Entry 1A3X (X-ray diffraction, 3.00 A resolution); this record covers chain A.

== Chain A ==
Protein: Pyruvate kinase
From: Saccharomyces cerevisiae
Notes: EC 2.7.1.40
UniProtKB: P00549 (KPYK1_YEAST); numbering as in UniProt (aligned over 1-500)
Chain sequence (500 residues; each row starts with the number of its first residue):
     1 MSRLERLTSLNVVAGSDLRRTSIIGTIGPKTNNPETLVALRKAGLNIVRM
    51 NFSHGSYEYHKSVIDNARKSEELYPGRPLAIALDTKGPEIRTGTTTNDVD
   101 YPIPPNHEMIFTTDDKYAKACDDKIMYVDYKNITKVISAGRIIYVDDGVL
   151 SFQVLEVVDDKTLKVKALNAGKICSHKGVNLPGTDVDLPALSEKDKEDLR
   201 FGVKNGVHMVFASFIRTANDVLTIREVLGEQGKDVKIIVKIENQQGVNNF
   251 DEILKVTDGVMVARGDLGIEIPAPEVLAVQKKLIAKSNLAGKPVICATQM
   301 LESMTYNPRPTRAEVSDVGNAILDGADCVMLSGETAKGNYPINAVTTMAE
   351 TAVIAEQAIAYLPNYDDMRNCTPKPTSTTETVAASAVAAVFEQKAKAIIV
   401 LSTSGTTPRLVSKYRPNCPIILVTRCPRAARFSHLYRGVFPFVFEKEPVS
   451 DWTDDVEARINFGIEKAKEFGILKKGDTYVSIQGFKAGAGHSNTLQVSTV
Disordered / not traced: 448-452, 485-492
Metal / ion sites: K+: Asn-51, Ser-53, Asp-84, Thr-85, Ser-213, Lys-240 (together with 2-phosphoglycolic acid); Mn2+: Glu-242, Asp-266 (together with 2-phosphoglycolic acid)
Small-molecule neighbours: 2-phosphoglycolic acid (PGA): Arg-49, Asn-51, Asp-84, Ser-213, Lys-240, Glu-242, Val-262, Ala-263, Arg-264, Gly-265, Asp-266, Ala-297, Thr-298
UniProt features mapped onto this chain:
  - binding site (substrate): Arg-49, Lys-240, Gly-265, Asp-266, Thr-298
  - binding site (ATP): Asn-51 to His-54, Arg-91, Lys-177
  - binding site (K(+)): Asn-51, Ser-53, Asp-84, Thr-85
  - binding site (Mn(2+)): Glu-242, Asp-266
  - binding site (beta-D-fructose 1,6-bisphosphate): Ser-402 to Thr-407, Trp-452, Arg-459, Gly-484
  - site: Lys-240 (Transition state stabilizer)
  - modified residue: Ser-2 (N-acetylserine), Ser-9 (Phosphoserine), Ser-16 (Phosphoserine), Thr-31 (Phosphothreonine), Ser-70 (Phosphoserine), Thr-184 (Phosphothreonine), Ser-213 (Phosphoserine), Ser-316 (Phosphoserine), Cys-418 (Cysteine persulfide), Ser-450 (Phosphoserine), Thr-478 (Phosphothreonine)
  - cross-link (Glycyl lysine isopeptide (Lys-Gly)): Lys-119 (interchain with G-Cter in URM1), Lys-124 (interchain with G-Cter in URM1), Lys-161 (interchain with G-Cter in URM1), Lys-164 (interchain with G-Cter in URM1), Lys-166 (interchain with G-Cter in URM1), Lys-204 (interchain with G-Cter in ubiquitin), Lys-255 (interchain with G-Cter in ubiquitin), Lys-292 (interchain with G-Cter in URM1), Lys-394 (interchain with G-Cter in URM1), Lys-446 (interchain with G-Cter in ubiquitin)
  - mutagenesis: Lys-240 (K240M: Reduces activity 1000-fold)

== In short ==
Chain A binds 2-phosphoglycolic acid. The K+ site is built by Asn-51, Ser-53, Asp-84, Thr-85, Ser-213 and
Lys-240. The Mn2+ site is built by Glu-242 and Asp-266. UniProt lists 5 substrate-binding residues, 6
ATP-binding residues, 4 K+-binding residues and Mn2+-binding residues Glu-242 and Asp-266.
Chain A is Pyruvate kinase (Saccharomyces cerevisiae); the structure, Pyruvate kinase from saccharomyces
cerevisiae complexed with pg, MN2+ and k+, was determined by X-ray diffraction together with 1A3W from the
same study.
